PDB entry 1JGW | X-ray diffraction, 2.80 A resolution | chains L and M of the 3 polymer chains in the assembly

[Chain L]
Name: Photosynthetic Reaction Center L subunit
Source organism: Rhodobacter sphaeroides
UniProt: P02954 (RCEL_RHOSH); residues 1-281 here = UniProt positions 1-281
Sequence (281 residues; row label = number of the first residue in the row):
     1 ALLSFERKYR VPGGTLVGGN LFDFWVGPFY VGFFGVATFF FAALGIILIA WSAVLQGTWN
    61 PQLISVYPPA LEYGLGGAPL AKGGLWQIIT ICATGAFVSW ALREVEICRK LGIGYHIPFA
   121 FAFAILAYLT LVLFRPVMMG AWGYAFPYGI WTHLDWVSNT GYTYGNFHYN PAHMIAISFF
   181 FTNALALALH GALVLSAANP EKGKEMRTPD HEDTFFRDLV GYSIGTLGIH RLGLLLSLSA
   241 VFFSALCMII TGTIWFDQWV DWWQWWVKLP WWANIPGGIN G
Metal / ion sites: bacteriochlorophyll a Mg site 1 near His-153 (its only coordinating residue here); bacteriochlorophyll a Mg site 2 near His-173 (its only coordinating residue here); Fe ion: His-190, His-230 (shared with His-219(M), Glu-234(M), His-266(M) of chain M)
Small-molecule neighbours:
  - bacteriochlorophyll a (BCL), molecule 1: Ile-46, Ile-49, Phe-97, Tyr-128, Leu-131, Phe-146, Ile-150, Trp-151, His-153, Leu-154, Trp-156, Val-157
  - bacteriochlorophyll a (BCL), molecule 2: Phe-97, Phe-121, Ala-124, Ile-125, Ala-127, Tyr-128, Leu-131, Trp-156, Val-157, Ser-158, Thr-160, Gly-161, Tyr-162, Asn-166, Phe-167, His-168, His-173, Ala-176, Ile-177, Phe-180, Phe-181, Val-241, Ser-244, Ala-245, Cys-247, Met-248
  - bacteriochlorophyll a (BCL), molecule 3: Val-157, Tyr-162, His-168, Phe-181
  - bacteriochlorophyll a (BCL), molecule 4: His-168, His-173, Met-174, Ile-177, Ser-178, Phe-181, Thr-182
  - bacteriopheophytin a (BPH), molecule 1: Phe-41, Ala-42, Gly-45, Ile-46, Ile-49, Ala-93, Ala-96, Phe-97, Trp-100, Glu-104, Ile-117, Ala-120, Phe-121, Phe-123, Ala-124, Tyr-128, Phe-146, Pro-147, Tyr-148, Gly-149, Ile-150, His-153, Ser-237, Leu-238, Val-241
  - bacteriopheophytin a (BPH), molecule 2: Phe-181, Ala-184, Leu-185, Ala-188, Leu-189, Phe-216, Leu-219, Val-220
  - ubiquinone-10 (U10): Phe-29, Val-31, Gly-35, Val-36, Thr-38, Phe-39, Trp-100, Arg-103

[Chain M]
Name: Photosynthetic Reaction Center M subunit
Source organism: Rhodobacter sphaeroides
UniProt: P02953 (RCEM_RHOSH); residues 1-307 here = UniProt positions 1-307
Sequence (307 residues; each row starts with the number of its first residue):
     1 AEYQNIFSQV QVRGPADLGM LEDVNLANRS GVGPFSTLLG WFGNAQLGPI YLGSLGVLSL
    61 FSGLMWFFTI GIWFWYQAGW NPAVFLRDLF FFSLEPPAPE YGLSFAAPLK EGGLWLIASF
   121 FMFVAVWSWW GRTYLRAQAL GMGKHTAWAF LSAIWLWMVL GFIRPILMGS WSEAVPYGIF
   181 SHLDWTNNFS LVHGNLFYNP FHGLSIAFLY GSALLFAMHG ATILAVSRFG GERELEQIAD
   241 RGTAAERAAL FWRWTMGFNA TMEGIHRWAI WMAVLVTLTG GIGILLSGTV VDNWYVWGQN
   301 HGMAPLN
Disordered / not traced: 303-307
Construct notes: engineered mutation Leu-21 (Thr in P02953)
Metal / ion sites: bacteriochlorophyll a Mg site 1 near His-182 (its only coordinating residue here); bacteriochlorophyll a Mg site 2 near His-202 (its only coordinating residue here); Fe ion: His-219, Glu-234, His-266 (shared with His-190(L), His-230(L) of chain L)
Small-molecule neighbours:
  - bacteriochlorophyll a (BCL), molecule 1: Trp-66, Val-126, Ala-153, Ile-154, Leu-156, Trp-157, Leu-160, Thr-186, Asn-187, Phe-189, Ser-190, Leu-196, Phe-197, His-202, Ser-205, Ile-206, Leu-209, Tyr-210, Val-276, Thr-277, Gly-280, Gly-281, Ile-284
  - bacteriochlorophyll a (BCL), molecule 2: Phe-90, Trp-157, Leu-160, Val-175, Ile-179, His-182, Leu-183, Trp-185, Thr-186
  - bacteriochlorophyll a (BCL), molecule 3: Phe-197, Gly-203, Ile-206, Ala-207, Tyr-210, Gly-211, Leu-214
  - bacteriopheophytin a (BPH), molecule 1: Leu-60, Gly-63, Leu-64, Phe-67, Ala-125, Val-126, Trp-129, Thr-133, Thr-146, Ala-149, Phe-150, Ala-153, Ala-273, Val-274, Thr-277
  - bacteriopheophytin a (BPH), molecule 2: Tyr-210, Ala-213, Leu-214, Ala-217, Met-218, Trp-252, Thr-255, Met-256
  - spheroidene (SPO): Trp-66, Phe-67, Phe-68, Ile-70, Gly-71, Phe-74, Trp-75, Phe-85, Leu-89, Trp-115, Leu-116, Ser-119, Phe-120, Met-122, Phe-123, Trp-157, Met-158, Leu-160, Gly-161, Phe-162, Trp-171, Val-175, Pro-176, Tyr-177, Gly-178, Ile-179, His-182
  - ubiquinone-10 (U10): Leu-214, Leu-215, Met-218, His-219, Thr-222, Ile-223, Ala-245, Ala-248, Ala-249, Trp-252, Met-256, Phe-258, Asn-259, Ala-260, Thr-261, Met-262, Ile-265, Trp-268, Met-272

[Interface between chain L and chain M]
Residue-residue contacts (196; chain L residue first):
  Leu-3(L) with Leu-250(M), hydrophobic; Arg-253(M); Asn-259(M)
  Phe-5(L) with Arg-241(M); Glu-246(M)
  Glu-6(L) with Leu-250(M); Trp-254(M), hydrogen bond
  Lys-8(L) with Glu-246(M), salt bridge
  Tyr-9(L) with Thr-243(M); Glu-246(M), hydrogen bond; Arg-247(M); Leu-250(M), hydrophobic; Trp-254(M)
  Arg-10(L) with Trp-254(M)
  Trp-25(L) with Trp-254(M)
  Pro-28(L) with Arg-253(M); Trp-254(M); Gly-257(M)
  Phe-29(L) with Trp-254(M); Thr-255(M); Met-256(M); Gly-257(M)
  Tyr-30(L) with Trp-254(M), hydrogen bond (backbone-backbone)
  Trp-100(L) with Thr-255(M)
  Arg-103(L) with Trp-254(M), hydrogen bond (side chain-backbone); Thr-255(M), hydrogen bond (side chain-backbone)
  Glu-104(L) with Phe-251(M); Thr-255(M)
  Ile-107(L) with Phe-251(M), hydrophobic; Trp-254(M); Thr-255(M)
  Cys-108(L) with Phe-251(M), hydrophobic
  Lys-110(L) with Trp-254(M)
  Leu-111(L) with Arg-247(M), hydrogen bond (backbone-side chain); Phe-251(M), hydrophobic; Trp-254(M), hydrophobic
  Gly-112(L) with Arg-228(M), hydrogen bond (backbone-side chain); Phe-229(M)
  Ile-113(L) with Ala-225(M); Val-226(M), hydrophobic; Arg-228(M)
  Gly-114(L) with Ala-225(M), hydrogen bond (backbone-backbone); Arg-228(M)
  His-116(L) with Gln-4(M), hydrogen bond (side chain-backbone); Ala-221(M); Leu-224(M); Ala-225(M)
  Ile-117(L) with Ala-221(M); Thr-222(M); Phe-251(M), hydrophobic; Trp-252(M), hydrophobic
  Trp-151(L) with Phe-197(M)
  Leu-154(L) with Phe-197(M)
  Val-157(L) with Phe-197(M), hydrophobic
  Ser-158(L) with Phe-197(M)
  Tyr-162(L) with Asn-187(M), hydrogen bond; Leu-191(M)
  Asn-166(L) with Asn-187(M)
  His-168(L) with Leu-183(M), hydrogen bond (side chain-backbone); Thr-186(M)
  Tyr-169(L) with Phe-180(M), hydrophobic; Asp-184(M), hydrogen bond
  Met-174(L) with Phe-180(M), hydrophobic
  Phe-180(L) with Leu-209(M); Ala-213(M), hydrophobic
  Asn-183(L) with Ser-212(M), hydrogen bond (side chain-backbone); Ala-213(M); Phe-216(M)
  Ala-184(L) with Ala-273(M)
  Ala-186(L) with Phe-216(M)
  Leu-187(L) with Ser-212(M); Phe-216(M), hydrophobic; Ala-269(M)
  Ala-188(L) with Ala-273(M), hydrophobic
  His-190(L) with His-219(M), hydrogen bond; Glu-234(M), salt bridge; His-266(M), hydrogen bond
  Gly-191(L) with His-266(M)
  Ala-192(L) with His-145(M); Thr-146(M); Ile-270(M), hydrophobic
  Val-194(L) with Glu-234(M); Leu-235(M); His-266(M)
  Leu-195(L) with His-145(M); Glu-263(M); His-266(M); Arg-267(M)
  Ser-196(L) with Met-142(M); Gly-143(M), hydrogen bond (backbone-backbone); His-145(M)
  Ala-197(L) with Met-142(M), hydrophobic; Leu-235(M), hydrophobic
  Ala-198(L) with Leu-235(M), hydrophobic
  Asn-199(L) with Gly-143(M); His-145(M); Glu-263(M), hydrogen bond; Arg-267(M)
  Pro-200(L) with Gly-141(M); Gly-143(M)
  Glu-201(L) with Gly-141(M); Met-142(M); Lys-144(M), salt bridge
  Met-206(L) with Leu-235(M); Ala-239(M), hydrophobic
  Arg-207(L) with Glu-22(M), salt bridge; Leu-140(M), hydrogen bond (side chain-backbone); Gly-141(M); Met-142(M); Leu-235(M)
  Thr-208(L) with Leu-235(M)
  Pro-209(L) with Leu-235(M)
  Asp-210(L) with Met-20(M)
  His-211(L) with Met-20(M); Glu-22(M), salt bridge; Met-142(M)
  Glu-212(L) with Leu-235(M)
  Asp-213(L) with Asn-44(M)
  Thr-214(L) with Gly-19(M); Met-20(M), hydrogen bond (side chain-backbone); Arg-29(M)
  Phe-215(L) with Thr-133(M); Arg-136(M); Ala-137(M); Leu-140(M), hydrophobic; Met-142(M), hydrophobic
  Arg-217(L) with Asp-17(M); Gln-46(M); Pro-49(M); Ile-50(M)
  Asp-218(L) with Arg-29(M), salt bridge; Ile-50(M); Tyr-51(M), hydrogen bond (backbone-backbone); Arg-132(M), hydrogen bond (backbone-side chain)
  Leu-219(L) with Trp-129(M); Arg-132(M), hydrogen bond (backbone-side chain); Thr-133(M)
  Gly-221(L) with Leu-47(M); Gly-48(M), hydrogen bond (backbone-backbone); Pro-49(M); Ile-50(M)
  Tyr-222(L) with Leu-39(M); Asn-44(M), hydrogen bond (side chain-backbone); Gln-46(M); Leu-47(M), hydrophobic
  Ser-223(L) with Asn-44(M), hydrogen bond (backbone-side chain)
  Ile-224(L) with Gly-43(M); Asn-44(M), hydrogen bond (backbone-backbone)
  Gly-225(L) with Asn-44(M)
  Thr-226(L) with Glu-232(M)
  Leu-227(L) with Asn-5(M); Leu-224(M), hydrophobic
  Gly-228(L) with Phe-42(M)
  Ile-229(L) with Phe-216(M)
  His-230(L) with His-219(M), hydrogen bond; Gly-220(M); Ile-223(M); Glu-234(M), salt bridge
  Arg-231(L) with Tyr-3(M); Asn-5(M), hydrogen bond; Ile-6(M), hydrogen bond (side chain-backbone); Phe-7(M); Ser-8(M); Trp-41(M), hydrogen bond (side chain-backbone); Phe-42(M), hydrogen bond (side chain-backbone)
  Leu-232(L) with Phe-42(M)
  Gly-233(L) with Phe-216(M)
  Leu-234(L) with Ala-217(M); Leu-224(M), hydrophobic
  Leu-235(L) with Phe-42(M), hydrophobic
  Ser-237(L) with Ala-213(M), hydrogen bond (side chain-backbone); Phe-216(M); Ala-217(M)
  Trp-263(L) with Phe-180(M), hydrophobic
  Trp-266(L) with Leu-86(M), hydrogen bond (side chain-backbone); Arg-87(M), hydrogen bond (side chain-backbone)
  Val-267(L) with Arg-87(M); Asp-88(M)
  Trp-272(L) with Ala-83(M); Leu-86(M), hydrophobic; Arg-87(M), hydrogen bond (backbone-side chain)
  Ile-275(L) with Asn-81(M); Ala-83(M), hydrophobic; Val-84(M), hydrophobic; Arg-87(M), hydrogen bond (backbone-side chain)
  Pro-276(L) with Val-84(M)
  Gly-277(L) with Arg-87(M), hydrogen bond (backbone-side chain)
  Gly-278(L) with Gln-77(M); Val-84(M)
  Ile-279(L) with Asp-88(M), hydrogen bond (backbone-side chain); Phe-91(M), hydrophobic; Phe-92(M), hydrophobic
  Asn-280(L) with Arg-87(M), hydrogen bond (backbone-side chain); Asp-88(M), hydrogen bond; Phe-91(M)
  Gly-281(L) with Arg-87(M)
Other interface residues (no listed pair), chain L (97 interface residues in all): Ala-120, Asp-155, Phe-181, Leu-189, Leu-193, Lys-204, Val-220, Ala-273, Asn-274
Other interface residues (no listed pair), chain M (96 interface residues in all): Val-24, Ala-78, Phe-90, Gln-138, Asn-195, Tyr-198, Leu-215, Ile-238

[In short]
Chain L and chain M form an interface of 97 and 96 residues respectively; the contacts include 40 hydrogen
bonds and 7 salt bridges. Polar pairs include Lys-8(L)/Glu-246(M), His-190(L)/Glu-234(M) and
Glu-201(L)/Lys-144(M).
Chain L is Photosynthetic Reaction Center L subunit and chain M is Photosynthetic Reaction Center M subunit,
both from Rhodobacter sphaeroides; the structure, Photosynthetic Reaction Center Mutant With Thr M 21 Replaced
With Leu, was determined by X-ray diffraction, deposited together with 1JGX, 1JGY, 1JGZ and 1JH0.
